PDB entry 9JB2 | electron microscopy, 2.90 A resolution | chains E and CE of the 15 polymer chains in the assembly

# Chain E (and CE)
Name: Amyloid-beta precursor protein
Notes: chain CE of this document is another copy of the same molecule, construct and numbering; everything in this record applies to it too
UniProt: P05067 (A4_HUMAN); residues 1-42 here correspond to UniProt positions 672-713 (UniProt number = residue number + 671)
Amino-acid sequence (42 residues; each row starts with the number of its first residue):
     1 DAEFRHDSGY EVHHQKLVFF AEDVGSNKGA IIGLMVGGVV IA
Unresolved in the structure: 1-8 (chain CE: fully traced)
Differences from the reference sequence: modified residue (7, 23)
Modified / non-standard residues: Asp7 (D-aspartic acid; DAS); Asp23 (D-aspartic acid; DAS)

# Interface between chain E and chain CE
Pairs across the interface (8; chain E residue first):
  Lys16(E) - Ile41(CE)
  Lys16(E) - Ala42(CE)  hydrogen bond (side chain-backbone)
  Val18(E) - Ile41(CE)  hydrophobic
  Phe20(E) - Val39(CE)  hydrophobic
  Glu22(E) - His6(CE)  salt bridge
  Glu22(E) - Asp7(CE)
  Asp23(E) - Phe4(CE)
  Asp23(E) - His6(CE)
Interface residues without a listed pair, chain E (6 interface residues in all): Val24

# Overview
The chain E/chain CE interface involves 6 residues from each chain; the contacts include 1 hydrogen bond and 1
salt bridge. Among the polar pairs are Glu22(E)-His6(CE) and Lys16(E)-Ala42(CE).
Both chains are Amyloid-beta precursor protein. Entry 9JB2 (Cryo-EM structure of the type II amyloid-beta 42
fibril containing a D-Asp at positions 7 and ...) was determined by electron microscopy together with 9JAZ,
9JB0 and 9JB1 from the same study.
